PDB entry 4C3H | X-ray diffraction, 3.27 A resolution | chains B and J of the 14 polymer chains in the assembly

[Chain B]
Protein: DNA-directed RNA polymerase I subunit RPA135
Organism: Saccharomyces cerevisiae
Notes: EC 2.7.7.6
UniProt: P22138 (RPA2_YEAST); residues 1-1203 here = UniProt positions 1-1203
Chain sequence (1203 residues; row label = number of the first residue in the row):
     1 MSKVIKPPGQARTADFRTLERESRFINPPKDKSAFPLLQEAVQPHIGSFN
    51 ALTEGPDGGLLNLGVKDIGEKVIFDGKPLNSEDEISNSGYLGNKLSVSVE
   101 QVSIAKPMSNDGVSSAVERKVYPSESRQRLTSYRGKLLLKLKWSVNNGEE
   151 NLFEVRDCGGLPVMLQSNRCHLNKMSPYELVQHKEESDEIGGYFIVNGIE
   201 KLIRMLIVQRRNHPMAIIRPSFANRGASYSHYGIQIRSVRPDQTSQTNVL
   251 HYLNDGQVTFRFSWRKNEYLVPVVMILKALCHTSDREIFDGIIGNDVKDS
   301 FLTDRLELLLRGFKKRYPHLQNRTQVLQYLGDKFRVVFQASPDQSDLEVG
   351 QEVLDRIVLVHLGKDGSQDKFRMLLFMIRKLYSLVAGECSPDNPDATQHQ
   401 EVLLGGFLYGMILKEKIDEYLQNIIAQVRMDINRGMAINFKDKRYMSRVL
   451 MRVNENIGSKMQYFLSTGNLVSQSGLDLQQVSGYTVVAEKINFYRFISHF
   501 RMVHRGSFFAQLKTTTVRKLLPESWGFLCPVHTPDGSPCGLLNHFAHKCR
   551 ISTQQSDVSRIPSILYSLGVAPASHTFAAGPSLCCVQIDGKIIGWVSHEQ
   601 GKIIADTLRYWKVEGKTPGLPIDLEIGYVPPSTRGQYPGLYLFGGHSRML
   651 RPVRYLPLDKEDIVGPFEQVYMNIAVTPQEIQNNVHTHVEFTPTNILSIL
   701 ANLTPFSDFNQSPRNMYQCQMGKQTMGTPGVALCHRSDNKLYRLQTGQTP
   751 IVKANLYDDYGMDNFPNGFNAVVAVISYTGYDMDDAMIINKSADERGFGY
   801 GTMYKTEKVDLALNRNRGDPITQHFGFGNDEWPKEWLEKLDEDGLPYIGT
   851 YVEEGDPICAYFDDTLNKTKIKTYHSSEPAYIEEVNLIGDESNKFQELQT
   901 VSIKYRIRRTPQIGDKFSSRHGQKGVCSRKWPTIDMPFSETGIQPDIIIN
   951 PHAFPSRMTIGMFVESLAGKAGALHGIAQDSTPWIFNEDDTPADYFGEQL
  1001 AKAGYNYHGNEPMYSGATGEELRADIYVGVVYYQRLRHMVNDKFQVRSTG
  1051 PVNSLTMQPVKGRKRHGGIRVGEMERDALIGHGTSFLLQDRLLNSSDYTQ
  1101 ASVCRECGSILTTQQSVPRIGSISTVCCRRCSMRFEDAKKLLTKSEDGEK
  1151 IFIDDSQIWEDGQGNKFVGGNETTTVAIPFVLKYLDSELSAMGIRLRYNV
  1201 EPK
Not modelled in the structure: 1-11, 83, 112-114, 814-818, 1141-1147
Ion coordination: Zn2+: Cys1104, Cys1107, Cys1128, Cys1131
Curated features (UniProtKB/Swiss-Prot):
  - zinc finger: Cys1104 to Cys1131 (C4-type)
  - modified residue: Ser2 (N-acetylserine), Ser81 (Phosphoserine), Ser1156 (Phosphoserine)
  - mutagenesis: Cys1104 (C1104A: No effect; when associated with A-1107; A-1128 and A-1131), Cys1107 (C1107A: Lethal. Abolishes recruitment of RPA1 to Pol I. No effect; when associated with A-1104; A-1128 and A-1131), Cys1127 (C1127R: Responsible of suppression of RPA190-5 and RPA190-1 mutations), Cys1128 (C1128A: No effect; when associated with A-1104; A-1107 and A-1131), Cys1131 (C1131A: No effect; when associated with A-1104; A-1107 and A-1128)

[Chain J]
Protein: DNA-directed RNA polymerases I, II, and III subunit rpabc 5
Organism: Saccharomyces cerevisiae
UniProt: P22139 (RPAB5_YEAST); numbering as in UniProt (aligned over 1-70)
Chain sequence (70 residues; row label = number of the first residue in the row):
     1 MIVPVRCFSCGKVVGDKWESYLNLLQEDELDEGTALSRLGLKRYCCRRMI
    51 LTHVDLIEKFLRYNPLEKRD
Not modelled in the structure: 70
Ion coordination: Zn2+: Cys7, Cys10, Cys45, Cys46
Curated features (UniProtKB/Swiss-Prot):
  - binding site (Zn(2+)): Cys7, Cys10, Cys45, Cys46
  - cross-link: Lys59 (Glycyl lysine isopeptide (Lys-Gly) (interchain with G-Cter in ubiquitin))

[Chain B / chain J interface]
Pairs across the interface (90; chain B residue first):
  Phe16(B) - Glu32(J)
  Phe16(B) - Leu51(J)
  Thr18(B) - Glu32(J)
  Leu19(B) - Leu25(J)
  Leu19(B) - Gln26(J)
  Arg21(B) - His53(J)  hydrogen bond (side chain-backbone)
  Arg21(B) - Val54(J)
  Glu22(B) - Trp18(J)
  Glu22(B) - Val54(J)
  Glu22(B) - Asp55(J)
  Phe25(B) - Val54(J)  hydrophobic
  Phe25(B) - Asp55(J)
  Phe25(B) - Leu56(J)  hydrophobic
  Phe25(B) - Glu58(J)
  Phe25(B) - Arg62(J)
  Ile26(B) - Glu58(J)
  Ile26(B) - Arg62(J)  hydrogen bond (backbone-side chain)
  Pro28(B) - Arg62(J)
  Tyr178(B) - Arg62(J)
  Val181(B) - Arg62(J)
  Val181(B) - Tyr63(J)
  Gln182(B) - Arg62(J)
  Gln182(B) - Arg69(J)
  Lys184(B) - Tyr63(J)
  Glu185(B) - Tyr63(J)  hydrogen bond (backbone-side chain)
  Glu186(B) - Tyr63(J)
  Ser187(B) - Lys59(J)  hydrogen bond
  Ser187(B) - Tyr63(J)
  Thr728(B) - Leu56(J)
  Gly730(B) - Phe60(J)
  Val731(B) - Leu56(J)  hydrophobic
  Val731(B) - Lys59(J)
  Val731(B) - Phe60(J)
  Val731(B) - Tyr63(J)
  Ala732(B) - Tyr63(J)  hydrophobic
  Leu733(B) - Phe60(J)  hydrophobic
  Cys734(B) - Tyr63(J)  hydrophobic
  Cys734(B) - Pro65(J)  hydrophobic
  His735(B) - Tyr63(J)
  His735(B) - Pro65(J)
  Arg743(B) - Met1(J)
  Arg743(B) - Phe60(J)
  Gln745(B) - Met1(J)  hydrogen bond (backbone-backbone)
  Gln748(B) - Met49(J)
  Gln748(B) - Thr52(J)
  Gln748(B) - Val54(J)
  Thr749(B) - Thr52(J)  hydrogen bond (backbone-backbone)
  Thr749(B) - Val54(J)
  Ile751(B) - Arg48(J)
  Ile751(B) - Thr52(J)
  Asp763(B) - Val54(J)
  Asn764(B) - Leu56(J)
  Asn764(B) - Lys59(J)
  Pro766(B) - Val54(J)  hydrophobic
  Pro766(B) - Leu56(J)
  Asn770(B) - Arg48(J)  hydrogen bond (backbone-side chain)
  Asn770(B) - Thr52(J)
  Ala771(B) - Arg48(J)
  Val772(B) - Ser9(J)
  Val772(B) - Arg48(J)
  Ala793(B) - Phe8(J)
  Arg796(B) - Cys7(J)
  Arg796(B) - Phe8(J)  hydrogen bond (side chain-backbone)
  Arg796(B) - Ser9(J)  hydrogen bond (side chain-backbone)
  Arg796(B) - Cys10(J)  hydrogen bond (side chain-backbone)
  Arg796(B) - Gly11(J)
  Gly797(B) - Phe8(J)
  Phe798(B) - Phe8(J)
  Thr941(B) - Arg43(J)
  Ile943(B) - Ser9(J)
  Ile943(B) - Arg43(J)
  Ile943(B) - Tyr44(J)  hydrophobic
  Ile943(B) - Cys45(J)  hydrophobic
  Gln944(B) - Ser9(J)
  Asp946(B) - Ser9(J)  hydrogen bond
  Asp946(B) - Arg48(J)  salt bridge
  Lys970(B) - Tyr44(J)
  Gly972(B) - Leu51(J)
  Ala973(B) - Tyr44(J)
  Ala973(B) - Arg47(J)
  Leu974(B) - Tyr44(J)  hydrophobic
  Leu974(B) - Arg47(J)  hydrogen bond (backbone-side chain)
  His975(B) - Gly33(J)
  Gly976(B) - Glu32(J)
  Gly976(B) - Gly33(J)
  Gly976(B) - Leu51(J)
  Tyr1005(B) - Tyr44(J)
  Glu1011(B) - Tyr44(J)  hydrogen bond
  Val1028(B) - Tyr44(J)
  Val1030(B) - Tyr44(J)  hydrophobic
Also at the interface, not in a pair above, chain B (54 interface residues in all): Thr746, Gly747, Ser792
Also at the interface, not in a pair above, chain J (34 interface residues in all): Pro4, Arg6, Tyr21, Leu22

[Overview]
54 residues of chain B face 34 of chain J across their interface; the contacts include 13 hydrogen bonds and 1
salt bridge. Polar pairs include Asp946(B)-Arg48(J), Arg21(B)-His53(J) and Ile26(B)-Arg62(J). From UniProt: 5
mutagenesis sites on chain B; 4 Zn2+-binding residues on chain J.
Here chain B is DNA-directed RNA polymerase I subunit RPA135 and chain J is DNA-directed RNA polymerases I,
II, and III subunit rpabc 5, both from Saccharomyces cerevisiae. Entry 4C3H (Structure of 14-subunit RNA
polymerase I at 3.27 A resolution, crystal form C2-93) was determined by X-ray diffraction (same publication
as 4C3I and 4C3J).
